Entry 7VAN (electron microscopy, 3.00 A resolution); this record covers chains B and D of the 12 polymer chains in the assembly.

Chain B:
Molecule: V-type ATP synthase alpha chain
Source organism: Thermus thermophilus HB8
Notes: EC 7.1.2.2
UniProt: Q56403 (VATA_THET8); residues 1-578 here = UniProt positions 1-578
Amino-acid sequence (578 residues; each row starts with the number of its first residue):
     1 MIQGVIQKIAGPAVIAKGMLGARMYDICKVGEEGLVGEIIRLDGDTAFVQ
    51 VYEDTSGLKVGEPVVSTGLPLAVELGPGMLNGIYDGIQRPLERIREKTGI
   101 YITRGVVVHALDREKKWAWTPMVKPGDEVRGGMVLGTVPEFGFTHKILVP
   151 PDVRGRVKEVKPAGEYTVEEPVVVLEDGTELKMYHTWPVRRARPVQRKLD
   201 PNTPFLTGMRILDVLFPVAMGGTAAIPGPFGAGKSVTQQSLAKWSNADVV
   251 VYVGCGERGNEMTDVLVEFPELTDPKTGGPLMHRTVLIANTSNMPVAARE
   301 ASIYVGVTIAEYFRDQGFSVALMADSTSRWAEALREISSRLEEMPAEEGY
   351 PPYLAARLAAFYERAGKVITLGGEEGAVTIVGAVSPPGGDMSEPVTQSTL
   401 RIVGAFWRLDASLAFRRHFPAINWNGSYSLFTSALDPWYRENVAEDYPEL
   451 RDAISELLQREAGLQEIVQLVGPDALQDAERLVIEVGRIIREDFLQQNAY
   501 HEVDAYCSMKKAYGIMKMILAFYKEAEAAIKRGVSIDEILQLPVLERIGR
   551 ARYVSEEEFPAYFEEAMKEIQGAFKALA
Sequence notes: conflict A232 (Ser in Q56403), S235 (Thr in Q56403)
Ligand contacts: ATP (adenosine-5'-triphosphate): P229, F230, G231, A232, G233, K234, S235, V236, F419, Q497, N498, A499, Y500

Chain D:
Molecule: V-type ATP synthase beta chain
Source organism: Thermus thermophilus HB8
UniProt: Q56404 (VATB_THET8); numbering as in UniProt (aligned over 1-478)
Amino-acid sequence (478 residues; each row starts with the number of its first residue):
     1 MDLLKKEYTGITYISGPLLFVENAKDLAYGAIVDIKDGTGRVRGGQVIEV
    51 SEEYAVIQVFEETTGLDLATTSVSLVEDVARLGVSKEMLGRRFNGIGKPI
   101 DGLPPITPEKRLPITGLPLNPVARRKPEQFIQTGISTIDVMNTLVRGQKL
   151 PIFSGSGLPANEIAAQIARQATVRPDLSGEGEKEEPFAVVFAAMGITQRE
   201 LSYFIQEFERTGALSRSVLFLNKADDPTIERILTPRMALTVAEYLAFEHD
   251 YHVLVILTDMTNYCEALREIGAAREEIPGRRGYPGYMYTDLATIYERAGV
   301 VEGKKGSVTQIPILSMPDDDRTHPIPDLTGYITEGQIQLSRELHRKGIYP
   351 PIDPLPSLSRLMNNGVGKGKTREDHKQVSDQLYSAYANGVDIRKLVAIIG
   401 EDALTENDRRYLQFADAFERFFINQGQQNRSIEESLQIAWALLSMLPQGE
   451 LKRISKDHIGKYYGQKLEEIWGAPQALD
Disordered / not traced: 1-4, 475-478

How chain B and chain D interact:
Pairs across the interface (76):
  Q7(B) - S51(D)
  Q7(B) - E52(D)  hydrogen bond (backbone-backbone)
  K8(B) - E49(D)  salt bridge
  K8(B) - V50(D)
  K8(B) - S51(D)
  I9(B) - Y29(D)  hydrophobic
  I9(B) - E49(D)
  I9(B) - V50(D)  hydrogen bond (backbone-backbone)
  G11(B) - Y29(D)  hydrogen bond (backbone-side chain)
  K17(B) - E52(D)  salt bridge
  T55(B) - Y29(D)
  S56(B) - Y29(D)
  G57(B) - A28(D)
  G57(B) - Y29(D)  hydrogen bond (backbone-backbone)
  L58(B) - A28(D)
  L58(B) - Y29(D)  hydrogen bond (backbone-backbone)
  K59(B) - D26(D)  hydrogen bond (side chain-backbone)
  K59(B) - A28(D)
  V60(B) - V50(D)  hydrophobic
  V60(B) - E52(D)
  L91(B) - N120(D)
  L91(B) - V122(D)  hydrophobic
  I94(B) - N120(D)
  R95(B) - N120(D)
  R95(B) - V122(D)
  R95(B) - E302(D)
  I100(B) - L119(D)
  I100(B) - N120(D)  hydrogen bond (backbone-backbone)
  I100(B) - V301(D)  hydrophobic
  Y101(B) - L117(D)
  Y101(B) - P118(D)
  Y101(B) - E243(D)
  Y101(B) - F247(D)
  I102(B) - L117(D)
  I102(B) - P118(D)  hydrogen bond (backbone-backbone)
  I102(B) - N120(D)
  T103(B) - L117(D)
  F230(B) - R360(D)
  G256(B) - Y288(D)
  R258(B) - G330(D)  hydrogen bond (side chain-backbone)
  R258(B) - Y331(D)  hydrogen bond (side chain-backbone)
  R258(B) - I332(D)
  R258(B) - T333(D)  hydrogen bond (side chain-backbone)
  R258(B) - R360(D)
  G259(B) - E296(D)  hydrogen bond (backbone-side chain)
  N260(B) - P127(D)
  N260(B) - G147(D)
  N260(B) - K149(D)
  N260(B) - E334(D)  hydrogen bond
  E261(B) - R360(D)  salt bridge
  T263(B) - R124(D)
  T263(B) - R125(D)
  T263(B) - K126(D)
  D264(B) - K126(D)
  L266(B) - P121(D)
  S292(B) - Y288(D)  hydrogen bond
  S292(B) - A292(D)
  S292(B) - E296(D)  hydrogen bond (backbone-side chain)
  N293(B) - P118(D)
  N293(B) - A292(D)
  N293(B) - E296(D)
  V296(B) - T289(D)
  R299(B) - Y288(D)
  R299(B) - T289(D)  hydrogen bond
  R329(B) - Y288(D)
  R329(B) - Y331(D)
  E332(B) - Y288(D)
  R335(B) - R280(D)
  E336(B) - G285(D)
  E336(B) - Y286(D)
  E336(B) - T289(D)  hydrogen bond
  S339(B) - G285(D)
  R340(B) - Y286(D)
  E348(B) - R280(D)
  P387(B) - Y331(D)
  F415(B) - R453(D)
Interface residues without a listed pair, chain B (52 interface residues in all): A10, D54, I83, G99, R104, E257, V267, E268, T291, M294, E342, G349
Interface residues without a listed pair, chain D (46 interface residues in all): K25, I48, T115, A123, I277, T293, D327, L358, L361

In short:
The interface between chain B and chain D involves 52 residues on one side and 46 on the other; the contacts
include 17 hydrogen bonds and 3 salt bridges. Polar contacts include K8(B)-E49(D), K17(B)-E52(D) and
E261(B)-R360(D). Bound to chain B: ATP.
Chain B is V-type ATP synthase alpha chain and chain D is V-type ATP synthase beta chain, both from Thermus
thermophilus HB8; the structure, V1EG of V/A-ATPase from Thermus thermophilus, high ATP, state2-1, was
determined by electron microscopy, deposited together with 7VAI, 7VAJ, 7VAK, 7VAL, 7VAM, 7VAO and 11 further
entries.
